PDB entry 2FO7 | X-ray diffraction, 2.30 A resolution | chain A

== Chain A ==
Name: Synthetic consensus tpr protein
Amino-acid sequence (136 residues; row label = number of the first residue in the row):
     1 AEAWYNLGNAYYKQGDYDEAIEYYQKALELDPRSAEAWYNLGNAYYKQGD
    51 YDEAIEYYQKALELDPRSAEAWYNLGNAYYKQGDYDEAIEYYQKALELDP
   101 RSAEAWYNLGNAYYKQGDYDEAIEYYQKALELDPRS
Covalent attachments: covalent link Ala1-Ser136
Ion coordination: Cd2+ site 1: Asp16, Asp120, Glu121; Cd2+ site 2: Glu56, Glu63

== Summary ==
The Cd2+ site 1 is built by Asp16, Asp120 and Glu121. Glu56 and Glu63 coordinate Cd2+ site 2.
Chain A is Synthetic consensus tpr protein; the structure, Crystal structure of an 8 repeat consensus TPR
superhelix (trigonal crystal form), was determined by X-ray diffraction together with 2HYZ and 2AVP from the
same study.
